Entry 8FD1 (X-ray diffraction, 4.25 A resolution (low resolution: residue-level contacts below are approximate; hydrogen-bond / salt-bridge calls are withheld)); this record covers chains B and D of the 4 polymer chains in the assembly.

Chain B:
Name: Rhodopsin
Organism: Bos taurus
Reference sequence: P02699 (OPSD_BOVIN); numbering as in UniProt (aligned over 1-348)
Chain sequence (348 residues; numbered 1 to 348; the number before each row is that of its first residue):
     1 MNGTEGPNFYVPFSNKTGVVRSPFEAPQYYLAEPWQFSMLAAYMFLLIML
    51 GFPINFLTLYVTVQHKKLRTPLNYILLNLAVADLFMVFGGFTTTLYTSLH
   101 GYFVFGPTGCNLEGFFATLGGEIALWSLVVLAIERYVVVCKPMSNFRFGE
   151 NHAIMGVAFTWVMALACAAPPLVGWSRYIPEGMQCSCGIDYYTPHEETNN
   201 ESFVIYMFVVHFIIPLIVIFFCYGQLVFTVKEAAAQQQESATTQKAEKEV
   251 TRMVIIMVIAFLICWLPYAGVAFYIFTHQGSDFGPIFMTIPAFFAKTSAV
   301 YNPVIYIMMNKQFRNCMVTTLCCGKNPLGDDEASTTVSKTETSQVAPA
Unresolved in the structure: 145-148, 229-240, 324-348
Cystine bridges: Cys110-Cys187
Covalently attached groups: N-acetylglucosamine (NAG) linked to Asn2; glycan linked to Asn15
UniProt features mapped onto this chain:
  - region: Asp330 to Ala348 (Interaction with SAG)
  - motif: Glu134 to Tyr136 ('Ionic lock' involved in activated form stabilization)
  - binding site (Zn(2+)): Glu201, Gln279
  - site: Glu113 (Plays an important role in the conformation switch to the active conformation)
  - modified residue: Met1 (N-acetylmethionine), Lys296 (N6-(retinylidene)lysine), Ser334 (Phosphoserine), Thr335 (Phosphothreonine), Thr336 (Phosphothreonine), Ser338 (Phosphoserine), Thr340 (Phosphothreonine), Thr342 (Phosphothreonine), Ser343 (Phosphoserine)
  - lipidation (S-palmitoyl cysteine): Cys322, Cys323
  - glycosylation (N-linked (GlcNAc...) asparagine): Asn2, Asn15
What the authors report for this chain:
  - mutagenesis - N2Q, N15Q: abolished binding to Nanobody Nb2 (chain D)
  - disease-associated variants - P23H: decreased stability (citing earlier work)
  - mutagenesis - N15Q: decreased expression

Chain D:
Name: Nanobody Nb2
Organism: Lama glama
Notes: antibody fragment or engineered binder
Chain sequence (126 residues; numbered 1 to 126; the number before each row is that of its first residue):
     1 QVQLVESGGGLVQPGGSLRLSCAASGFTFSKYAMNWVRQPPGKGLEWVSG
    51 IRPSGDNPTYADSVEGRFTIIRDNDKKMVYLQMTSLKTEDTAVYYCTRGY
   101 GTMTIEGQGTQVTVSSHHHHHHEPEA
Unresolved in the structure: 115-126
Cystine bridges: Cys22-Cys96

Interface between chain B and chain D:
Pairs across the interface (17; chain B residue first):
  Met1(B) - Trp47(D)
  Met1(B) - Tyr100(D)
  Gly3(B) - Tyr100(D)
  Glu5(B) - Gly99(D)
  Glu5(B) - Tyr100(D)
  Glu5(B) - Gly101(D)
  Pro7(B) - Met103(D)
  Lys16(B) - Asp62(D)
  Pro194(B) - Lys31(D)
  Pro194(B) - Tyr32(D)
  His195(B) - Tyr32(D)
  Glu196(B) - Tyr32(D)
  Glu197(B) - Val2(D)
  Glu197(B) - Tyr32(D)
  Glu197(B) - Arg98(D)
  Glu201(B) - Lys31(D)
  Gly280(B) - Tyr100(D)
Also at the interface, not in a pair above, chain B (14 interface residues in all): Thr4, Tyr10, Gln279
Also at the interface, not in a pair above, chain D (12 interface residues in all): Thr28, Thr59
Interface features reported in the paper:
  - hot spots on chain D (mutagenesis) - Y32A, R98A, G99A, Y100A, G101A: decreased binding to Rhodopsin (chain B)

Summary:
Chain B and chain D form an interface of 14 and 12 residues respectively. Covalently linked
N-acetylglucosamine: at Asn2(B). From the paper: Y32A, R98A and G99A of chain D, among others, reduce binding
to Rhodopsin (chain B); N2Q and N15Q of chain B abolish binding to Nanobody Nb2 (chain D); 8 substitutions
were tested in all.
Here chain B is Rhodopsin (Bos taurus) and chain D is Nanobody Nb2 (Lama glama). Entry 8FD1 (Crystal structure
of photoactivated rhodopsin in complex with a nanobody) was determined by X-ray diffraction together with 8FCZ
and 8FD0 from the same study.
